8FAT - chains A and B of the 3 polymer chains in the assembly; structure by X-ray diffraction, 2.95 A resolution.

== Chain A ==
Molecule: Ky224 Antibody, heavy chain
Organism: Mus musculus
Notes: antibody fragment or engineered binder
Sequence (220 residues; numbered 1 to 216 plus 4 insertion-coded residues; the number before each row is that of its first residue; a row labelled like 82A-82C holds insertion residues (82A, then the next letters in order)):
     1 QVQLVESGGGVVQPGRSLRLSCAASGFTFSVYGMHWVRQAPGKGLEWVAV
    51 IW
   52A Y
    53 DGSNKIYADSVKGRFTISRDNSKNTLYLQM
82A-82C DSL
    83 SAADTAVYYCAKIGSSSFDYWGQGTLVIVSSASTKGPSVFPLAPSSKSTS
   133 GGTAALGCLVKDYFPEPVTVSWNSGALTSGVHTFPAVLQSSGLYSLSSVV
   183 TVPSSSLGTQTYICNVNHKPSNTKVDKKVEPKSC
Unresolved in the structure: 130-132, 216
Disulfides: Cys22-Cys92, Cys140-Cys196

== Chain B ==
Molecule: Ky224 Antibody, light chain
Organism: Mus musculus
Notes: antibody fragment or engineered binder
Sequence (219 residues; row label = number of the first residue in the row; a row labelled like 27A-27E holds insertion residues (27A, then the next letters in order)):
     1 DIVMTQTPLSSPVTLGQPASISCRSSQ
27A-27E SLVHS
    28 NGITYLSWLQQRPGQPPRLLLYEISNRFSGVPDRFSGSGTGTDFTLKISR
    78 VEAEDVGVYYCMQTTQFPITFGQGTRLEIKRTVAAPSVFIFPPSDEQLKS
   128 GTASVVCLLNNFYPREAKVQWKVDNALQSGNSQESVTEQDSKDSTYSLSS
   178 TLTLSKADYEKHKVYACEVTHQGLSSPVTKSFNRGEC
Unresolved in the structure: 213-214
Disulfides: Cys23-Cys88, Cys134-Cys194

== How chain A and chain B interact ==
Contacting residue pairs (64):
  Gln39(A) - Gln38(B)  hydrogen bond
  Gln39(A) - Tyr87(B)  hydrogen bond
  Lys43(A) - Tyr87(B)
  Gly44(A) - Tyr87(B)
  Leu45(A) - Tyr87(B)  hydrophobic
  Leu45(A) - Phe98(B)
  Trp47(A) - Phe94(B)
  Trp47(A) - Pro95(B)  hydrophobic
  Trp47(A) - Ile96(B)
  Trp47(A) - Phe98(B)
  Val50(A) - Phe94(B)  hydrophobic
  Trp52(A) - Phe94(B)  hydrophobic
  Ile58(A) - Phe94(B)  hydrophobic
  Tyr91(A) - Gln38(B)  hydrogen bond
  Tyr91(A) - Pro43(B)  hydrophobic
  Ser97(A) - Tyr49(B)
  Ser97(A) - Phe55(B)
  Ser98(A) - Tyr32(B)
  Ser98(A) - Ser34(B)
  Ser98(A) - Glu50(B)  hydrogen bond
  Ser98(A) - Thr91(B)
  Ser99(A) - Ser34(B)  hydrogen bond
  Ser99(A) - Leu46(B)
  Phe100(A) - Met89(B)  hydrophobic
  Phe100(A) - Ile96(B)  hydrophobic
  Asp101(A) - Leu46(B)
  Asp101(A) - Phe55(B)
  Tyr102(A) - Phe55(B)  hydrophobic
  Trp103(A) - Leu36(B)  hydrophobic
  Trp103(A) - Pro44(B)
  Gly104(A) - Pro43(B)
  Phe122(A) - Ser121(B)
  Phe122(A) - Gln124(B)
  Pro123(A) - Ser121(B)
  Pro123(A) - Glu123(B)
  Leu124(A) - Phe118(B)  hydrophobic
  Leu124(A) - Val133(B)  hydrophobic
  Ala125(A) - Phe118(B)
  Lys129(A) - Phe116(B)
  Ala137(A) - Phe116(B)  hydrophobic
  Ala137(A) - Phe118(B)
  Leu141(A) - Ser131(B)
  Lys143(A) - Gln124(B)
  Lys143(A) - Thr129(B)
  Lys143(A) - Thr180(B)
  His164(A) - Asn137(B)  hydrogen bond
  His164(A) - Asn138(B)
  His164(A) - Ser174(B)
  Phe166(A) - Leu135(B)  hydrophobic
  Phe166(A) - Ser162(B)
  Phe166(A) - Thr164(B)
  Phe166(A) - Ser174(B)
  Phe166(A) - Leu175(B)
  Phe166(A) - Ser176(B)
  Pro167(A) - Ser162(B)  hydrogen bond (backbone-side chain)
  Pro167(A) - Val163(B)
  Val169(A) - Gln160(B)
  Val169(A) - Glu161(B)
  Val169(A) - Ser162(B)
  Leu170(A) - Gln160(B)  hydrogen bond (backbone-side chain)
  Gln171(A) - Gln160(B)
  Val181(A) - Leu135(B)  hydrophobic
  Thr183(A) - Asn137(B)
  Lys209(A) - Glu123(B)  salt bridge
Other interface residues (no listed pair), chain A (45 interface residues in all): His35, Val37, Glu46, Gly96, Gln105, Val121, Ser128, Thr135, Leu138, Ser179, Lys214
Other interface residues (no listed pair), chain B (43 interface residues in all): Gln42, Gln100, Ile117, Asp122, Ser127, Asp167

== Overview ==
45 residues of chain A and 43 residues of chain B are in contact, with 8 hydrogen bonds and 1 salt bridge.
Polar contacts include Lys209(A)-Glu123(B), Gln39(A)-Gln38(B) and Gln39(A)-Tyr87(B).
Chain A is Ky224 Antibody, heavy chain and chain B is Ky224 Antibody, light chain, both from Mus musculus; the
structure, Crystal structure of Ky224 Fab in complex with circumsporozoite protein NPDP peptide, was
determined by X-ray diffraction together with 8F95, 8F9E, 8F9F, 8F9S, 8F9T, 8F9U and 11 further entries from
the same study.
